Entry 6VKL (electron microscopy, 15.00 A resolution (very low resolution: no residue pairs are listed; an interface is given only as per-side residue counts)); this record covers chains B and G of the 8 polymer chains in the assembly.

[Chain B]
Molecule: Exocyst complex component SEC5
From: Saccharomyces cerevisiae (strain ATCC 204508 / S288c)
Reference sequence: P89102 (SEC5_YEAST); numbering as in UniProt (aligned over 1-971)
Amino-acid sequence (971 residues; row label = number of the first residue in the row):
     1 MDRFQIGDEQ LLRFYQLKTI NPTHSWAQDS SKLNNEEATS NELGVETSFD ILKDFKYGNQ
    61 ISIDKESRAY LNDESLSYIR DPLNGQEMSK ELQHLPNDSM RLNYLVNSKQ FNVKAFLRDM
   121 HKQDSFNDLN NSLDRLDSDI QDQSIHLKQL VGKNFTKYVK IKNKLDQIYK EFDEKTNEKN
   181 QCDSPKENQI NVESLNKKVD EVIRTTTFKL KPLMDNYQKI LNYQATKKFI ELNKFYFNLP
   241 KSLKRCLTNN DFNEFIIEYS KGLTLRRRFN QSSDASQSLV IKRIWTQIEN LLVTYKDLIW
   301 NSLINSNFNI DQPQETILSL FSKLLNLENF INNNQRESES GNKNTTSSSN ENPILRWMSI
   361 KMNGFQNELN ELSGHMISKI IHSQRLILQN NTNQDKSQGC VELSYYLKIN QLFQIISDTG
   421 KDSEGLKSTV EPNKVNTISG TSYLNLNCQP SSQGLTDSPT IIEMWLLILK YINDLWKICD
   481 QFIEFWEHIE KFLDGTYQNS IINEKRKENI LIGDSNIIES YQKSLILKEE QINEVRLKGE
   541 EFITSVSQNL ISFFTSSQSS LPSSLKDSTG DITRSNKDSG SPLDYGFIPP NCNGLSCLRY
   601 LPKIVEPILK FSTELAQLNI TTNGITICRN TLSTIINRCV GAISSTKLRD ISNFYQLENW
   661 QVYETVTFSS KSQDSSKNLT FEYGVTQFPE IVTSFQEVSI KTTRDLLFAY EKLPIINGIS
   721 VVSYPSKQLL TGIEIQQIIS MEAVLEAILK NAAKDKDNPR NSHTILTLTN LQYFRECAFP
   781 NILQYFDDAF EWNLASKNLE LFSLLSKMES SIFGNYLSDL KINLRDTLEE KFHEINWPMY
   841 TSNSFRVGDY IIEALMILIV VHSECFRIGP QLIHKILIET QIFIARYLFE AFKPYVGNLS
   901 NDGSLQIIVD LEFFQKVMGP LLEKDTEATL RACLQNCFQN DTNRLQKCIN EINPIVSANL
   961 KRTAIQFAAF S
Not modelled in the structure: 33-64, 332-342

[Chain G]
Molecule: Exocyst complex component EXO70
From: Saccharomyces cerevisiae (strain ATCC 204508 / S288c)
Reference sequence: P19658 (EXO70_YEAST); residues 1-623 here = UniProt positions 1-623
Amino-acid sequence (623 residues; numbered 1 to 623; the number before each row is that of its first residue):
     1 MPAEIDIDEA DVLVLSQELQ KTSKLTFEIN KSLKKIAATS NQSSQLFTPI LARNNVLTTL
    61 QRNIESTLNS VASVKDLANE ASKYEIILQK GINQVGLKQY TQVVHKLDDM LEDIQSGQAN
   121 REENSEFHGI LTHLEQLIKR SEAQLRVYFI SILNSIKPFD PQINITKKMP FPYYEDQQLG
   181 ALSWILDYFH GNSEGSIIQD ILVGERSKLI LKCMAFLEPF AKEISTAKNA PYEKGSSGMN
   241 SYTEALLGFI ANEKSLVDDL YSQYTESKPH VLSQILSPLI SAYAKLFGAN LKIVRSNLEN
   301 FGFFSFELVE SINDVKKSLR GKELQNYNLL QDCTQEVRQV TQSLFRDAID RIIKKANSIS
   361 TIPSNNGVTE ATVDTMSRLR KFSEYKNGCL GAMDNITREN WLPSNYKEKE YTLQNEALNW
   421 EDHNVLLSCF ISDCIDTLAV NLERKAQIAL MPNQEPDVAN PNSSKNKHKQ RIGFFILMNL
   481 TLVEQIVEKS ELNLMLAGEG HSRLERLKKR YISYMVSDWR DLTANLMDSV FIDSSGKKSK
   541 DKEQIKEKFR KFNEGFEDLV SKTKQYKLSD PSLKVTLKSE IISLVMPMYE RFYSRYKDSF
   601 KNPRKHIKYT PDELTTVLNQ LVR
Not modelled in the structure: 117-120, 415-418
What the authors report for this chain:
  - mutagenesis - I114F, G388R: increased growth in response to cdc42-6 and rho3Delta
  - mutagenesis - D541Y: increased growth in response to cdc42-6
  - mutagenesis - I114F, G388R: increased binding to GST-Snc2
  - mutagenesis - I114F, G388R: increased growth in response to boi1- 11, boi2Delta
  - mutagenesis - D541Y: increased growth in response to boi1-11, boi2Delta

[Interface between chain B and chain G]
At this resolution (15 A) residue pairs are not listed: 21 residues of chain B and 14 of chain G lie at the interface.

[Overview]
Chain B and chain G form an interface of 21 and 14 residues respectively. The paper reports that I114F and
G388R of chain G increase growth in response to cdc42-6 and rho3Delta; I114F and G388R of chain G increase
binding to GST-Snc2.
Chain B is Exocyst complex component SEC5 and chain G is Exocyst complex component EXO70, both from
Saccharomyces cerevisiae (strain ATCC 204508 / S288c); the structure, Negative stain reconstruction of the
yeast exocyst octameric complex, was determined by electron microscopy.
